6TMK - chains j and d of the 90 polymer chains in the assembly; structure by electron microscopy, 2.90 A resolution.

[Chain j]
Name: subunit i/j
From: Toxoplasma gondii (strain ATCC 50853 / GT1)
Reference sequence: S7UQ82 (S7UQ82_TOXGG); residues 1-229 here = UniProt positions 1-229
Chain sequence (229 residues; row label = number of the first residue in the row):
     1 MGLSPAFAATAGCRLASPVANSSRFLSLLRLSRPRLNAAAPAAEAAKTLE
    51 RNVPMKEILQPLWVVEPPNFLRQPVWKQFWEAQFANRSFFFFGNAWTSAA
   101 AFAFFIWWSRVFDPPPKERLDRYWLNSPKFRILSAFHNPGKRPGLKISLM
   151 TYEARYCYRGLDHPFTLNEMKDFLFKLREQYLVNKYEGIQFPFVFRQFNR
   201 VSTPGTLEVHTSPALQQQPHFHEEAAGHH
Not modelled in the structure: 1-46, 223-229

[Chain d]
Name: ATPTG2
From: Toxoplasma gondii (strain ATCC 50853 / GT1)
Reference sequence: A0A125YV76 (A0A125YV76_TOXGG); residues 1-310 here = UniProt positions 1-310
Chain sequence (310 residues; each row starts with the number of its first residue):
     1 MSPVGRLFLGSKLPAQTWQSFRLQPALPQFAQKRFFSGGAAKPSWHVARE
    51 HRFGPTLPDHAYYGEHATYNYFVLFIRGMRPYLEKIFGDCASTIKNAAVA
   101 VYRPVNAFVVKHNPDLRLQFVAFASFIATHMAITKEFNDMYQRLVDITSL
   151 LELQAAQLHASEGFWDSESEQQEARLQRHAEHRNDLETTWEEALREATLA
   201 RNFDVLVSYLNHGTSDGCGEHGACGHSGQNGIPPSVTWNFNAMPYGKENP
   251 DTKTFPIPDHEQPYRAFSLGFTANNLSGNWGDYIDRQDNKNALMRPARMM
   301 FTDVFIPTTK
Not modelled in the structure: 1-40, 214-228
Ligand contacts: 1,2-diacyl-sn-glycero-3-phosphocholine (PC1): M79, Y82, L83, I86, F87

[Chain j / chain d interface]
Residue-residue contacts (66; chain j residue first):
  W80(j) with R80(d); L83(d), hydrophobic; E84(d); F87(d), hydrophobic
  E81(j) with R80(d), salt bridge
  F84(j) with V73(d); I76(d); R77(d), hydrogen bond (backbone-side chain); R80(d)
  N86(j) with A67(d), hydrogen bond (side chain-backbone); T68(d); N70(d), hydrogen bond
  F89(j) with F72(d), hydrophobic
  D121(j) with P263(d)
  R122(j) with D259(d), hydrogen bond (side chain-backbone); H260(d); Q262(d), hydrogen bond (side chain-backbone); P263(d); Y264(d), hydrogen bond (backbone-backbone)
  Y123(j) with R265(d); A266(d); F267(d), hydrogen bond (side chain-backbone)
  P128(j) with A266(d)
  R142(j) with Y283(d), hydrogen bond
  L145(j) with E152(d)
  K146(j) with T148(d), hydrogen bond; S149(d); E152(d), salt bridge
  L149(j) with E152(d)
  R159(j) with E261(d), salt bridge
  L161(j) with E261(d)
  T166(j) with I257(d)
  L167(j) with P244(d), hydrophobic; D251(d)
  N168(j) with Y245(d); G246(d), hydrogen bond (side chain-backbone); T252(d)
  K171(j) with F240(d), hydrogen bond (side chain-backbone); N241(d); M243(d), hydrogen bond (side chain-backbone); P244(d); Y245(d)
  D172(j) with Y283(d); I284(d)
  L174(j) with W165(d); F240(d), hydrophobic; M243(d), hydrophobic
  F175(j) with F240(d); I284(d), hydrophobic
  K176(j) with Y283(d)
  L177(j) with E152(d); A156(d), hydrophobic
  R178(j) with W165(d)
  E179(j) with Y283(d), hydrogen bond
  Q180(j) with S149(d); E152(d); L153(d)
  Y181(j) with L153(d), hydrophobic; A156(d), hydrophobic
  N184(j) with L153(d)
  F195(j) with Y283(d); I284(d); R286(d)
  N199(j) with I306(d); P307(d)
  L207(j) with K310(d)
Other interface residues (no listed pair), chain j (36 interface residues in all): A85, N126, K141, V201
Other interface residues (no listed pair), chain d (49 interface residues in all): Q142, V145, D146, Q157, H159, A160, F164, T309

[Summary]
The interface between chain j and chain d involves 36 residues on one side and 49 on the other; the contacts
include 13 hydrogen bonds and 3 salt bridges. Among the polar pairs are E81(j)-R80(d), K146(j)-E152(d) and
R159(j)-E261(d). Ligands of chain d: 1,2-diacyl-sn-glycero-3-phosphocholine.
Chain j is subunit i/j and chain d is ATPTG2, both from Toxoplasma gondii (strain ATCC 50853 / GT1); the
structure, Cryo-EM structure of Toxoplasma gondii mitochondrial ATP synthase dimer, composite model, was
determined by electron microscopy together with 6TMG, 6TMH, 6TMI, 6TMJ and 6TML from the same study.
